PDB entry 2LO6 | solution NMR | chains A and B

[Chain A]
Molecule: Protein NRD1
Source organism: Saccharomyces cerevisiae S288c
Notes: fragment: CID domain residues 1-154
Reference sequence: P53617 (NRD1_YEAST); residues 1-153 here = UniProt positions 1-153
Amino-acid sequence (161 residues; each row starts with the number of its first residue):
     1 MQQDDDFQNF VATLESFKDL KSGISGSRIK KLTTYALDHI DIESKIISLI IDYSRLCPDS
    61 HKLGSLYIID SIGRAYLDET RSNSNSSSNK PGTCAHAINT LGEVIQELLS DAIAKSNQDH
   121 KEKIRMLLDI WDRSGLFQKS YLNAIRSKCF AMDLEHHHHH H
Unresolved in the structure: 155-161
Sequence notes: expression tag (154-161)

[Chain B]
Molecule: DNA-directed RNA polymerase II subunit RPB1
Notes: EC 2.7.7.6
Reference sequence: P04050 (RPB1_YEAST); residues 155-168 here correspond to UniProt positions 1556-1569 (UniProt number = residue number + 1401)
Amino-acid sequence (14 residues; each row starts with the number of its first residue):
   155 YSPTSPSYSP TSPS
Modified residues: Ser159 (phosphoserine; SEP); Ser166 (phosphoserine; SEP)

[Interface between chain A and chain B]
Residue-residue contacts (30):
  Gly23(A) - Pro157(B)
  Ile24(A) - Pro157(B)
  Ile24(A) - Thr158(B)
  Ser25(A) - Thr158(B)
  Ser25(A) - Ser159(B)
  Gly26(A) - Ser159(B)
  Gly26(A) - Pro160(B)
  Gly26(A) - Tyr162(B)
  Ser27(A) - Ser159(B)
  Ser27(A) - Pro160(B)
  Arg28(A) - Ser159(B)
  Ile29(A) - Tyr162(B)
  Lys30(A) - Tyr162(B)
  Lys30(A) - Pro167(B)
  Lys30(A) - Ser168(B)
  Tyr67(A) - Tyr162(B)
  Asp70(A) - Tyr162(B)
  Asp70(A) - Pro164(B)
  Ser71(A) - Tyr162(B)
  Ser71(A) - Pro167(B)
  Arg74(A) - Tyr162(B)
  Arg74(A) - Ser163(B)
  Arg74(A) - Pro164(B)
  Arg74(A) - Thr165(B)
  Arg74(A) - Ser166(B)
  Arg74(A) - Pro167(B)
  Ala75(A) - Pro167(B)
  Leu127(A) - Pro164(B)
  Ile130(A) - Pro164(B)
  Ile130(A) - Thr165(B)

[In short]
15 residues of chain A face 11 of chain B across their interface.
Chain A is Protein NRD1 (Saccharomyces cerevisiae S288c) and chain B is DNA-directed RNA polymerase II subunit
RPB1; the structure, Structure of Nrd1 CID bound to phosphorylated RNAP II CTD, was determined by solution
NMR.
